PDB entry 8SQJ | electron microscopy, 3.06 A resolution | chains B and C of the 8 polymer chains in the assembly

[Chain B]
Name: Non-structural protein 8
Organism: Severe acute respiratory syndrome coronavirus 2
UniProt: P0DTD1 (R1AB_SARS2); residues 1-198 here correspond to UniProt positions 3943-4140 (UniProt number = residue number + 3942)
Amino-acid sequence (198 residues; numbered 1 to 198; the number before each row is that of its first residue):
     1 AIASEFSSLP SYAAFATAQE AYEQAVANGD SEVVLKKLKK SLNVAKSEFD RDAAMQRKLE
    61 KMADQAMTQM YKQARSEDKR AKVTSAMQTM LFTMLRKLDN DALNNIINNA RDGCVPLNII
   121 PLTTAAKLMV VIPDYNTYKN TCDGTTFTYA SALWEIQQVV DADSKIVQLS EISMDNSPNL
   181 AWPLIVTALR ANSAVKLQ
Not modelled in the structure: 1-5, 193-198
Curated features (UniProtKB/Swiss-Prot):
  - site: Q198 (Cleavage)

[Chain C]
Name: Non-structural protein 7
Organism: Severe acute respiratory syndrome coronavirus 2
UniProt: P0DTD1 (R1AB_SARS2); residues 1-83 here correspond to UniProt positions 3860-3942 (UniProt number = residue number + 3859)
Amino-acid sequence (83 residues; row label = number of the first residue in the row):
     1 SKMSDVKCTS VVLLSVLQQL RVESSSKLWA QCVQLHNDIL LAKDTTEAFE KMVSLLSVLL
    61 SMQGAVDINK LCEEMLDNRA TLQ
Not modelled in the structure: 1, 74-83
Curated features (UniProtKB/Swiss-Prot):
  - site: Q83 (Cleavage)

[Interface between chain B and chain C]
Pairs across the interface (5; chain B residue first):
  D163(B) - S24(C)
  D163(B) - S26(C)
  P178(B) - K27(C)  hydrogen bond (backbone-side chain)
  L180(B) - K27(C)
  A181(B) - S26(C)
Other interface residues (no listed pair), chain B (6 interface residues in all): A162, N179
Other interface residues (no listed pair), chain C (4 interface residues in all): S25

[In short]
6 residues of chain B face 4 of chain C across their interface; the contacts include 1 hydrogen bond. The
hydrogen-bonded pair is P178(B)-K27(C).
Here chain B is Non-structural protein 8 and chain C is Non-structural protein 7, both from Severe acute
respiratory syndrome coronavirus 2. Entry 8SQJ (SARS-CoV-2 replication-transcription complex bound to
RNA-nsp9, as a noncatalytic RNA-nsp9 binding mode) was determined by electron microscopy, deposited together
with 8SQ9 and 8SQK.
